8CXP - chains B and D of the 4 polymer chains in the assembly; structure by electron microscopy, 2.47 A resolution.

[Chain B]
Protein: Capsid protein VP3
Source organism: Senecavirus A
UniProt: A0A649YC94 (A0A649YC94_9PICO); residues 1-239 here correspond to UniProt positions 435-673 (UniProt number = residue number + 434)
Amino-acid sequence (239 residues; numbered 1 to 239; the number before each row is that of its first residue):
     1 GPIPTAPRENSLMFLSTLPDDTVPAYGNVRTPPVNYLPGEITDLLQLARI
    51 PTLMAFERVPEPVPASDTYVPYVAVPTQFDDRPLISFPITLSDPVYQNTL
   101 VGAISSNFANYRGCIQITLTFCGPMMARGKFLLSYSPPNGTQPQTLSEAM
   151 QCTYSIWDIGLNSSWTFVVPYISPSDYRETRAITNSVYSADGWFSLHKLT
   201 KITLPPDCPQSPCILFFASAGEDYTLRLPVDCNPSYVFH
Not modelled in the structure: 239

[Chain D]
Protein: VP4
Source organism: Senecavirus A
UniProt: A0A649YCC5 (A0A649YCC5_9PICO); the author numbering skips numbers that UniProt does not, so the offset changes along the chain: 1-38 = UniProt 80-117; 40-72 = UniProt 118-150
Amino-acid sequence (71 residues; each row starts with the number of its first residue; note: 1 number in that range is skipped by the numbering (no residue carries it; nothing is unmodelled there)):
     1 GNVQTTSKNDFDSRGNNGNMTFNYYANTYQNSVDFSTS
    40 SSASGAGPGNSRGGLAGLLTNFSGILNPLGYLK
Not modelled in the structure: 1-13, 40-62

[Interface between chain B and chain D]
Pairs across the interface - 29 pairs, chain B then chain D:
  Thr17(B) - Asn16(D)
  Pro19(B) - Asn16(D)
  Pro19(B) - Asn17(D)
  Pro19(B) - Gly18(D)  hydrogen bond (backbone-backbone)
  Pro19(B) - Asn19(D)
  Asp20(B) - Asn19(D)  hydrogen bond
  Thr22(B) - Gln30(D)  hydrogen bond (backbone-side chain)
  Val23(B) - Tyr25(D)
  Pro24(B) - Tyr25(D)
  Pro24(B) - Tyr29(D)
  Pro24(B) - Gln30(D)
  Gly27(B) - Tyr29(D)
  Asn28(B) - Thr28(D)  hydrogen bond (backbone-backbone)
  Asn28(B) - Tyr29(D)
  Val29(B) - Ser32(D)  hydrogen bond (backbone-side chain)
  Val29(B) - Val33(D)
  Arg30(B) - Val33(D)
  Thr31(B) - Ser32(D)
  Thr31(B) - Val33(D)  hydrogen bond (backbone-backbone)
  Thr31(B) - Asp34(D)  hydrogen bond
  Thr31(B) - Phe35(D)
  Pro32(B) - Asp34(D)
  Pro32(B) - Phe35(D)  hydrophobic
  Pro33(B) - Asp34(D)
  Pro33(B) - Phe35(D)
  Val34(B) - Asp34(D)
  Gln46(B) - Leu65(D)
  Gln46(B) - Asn66(D)
  Arg49(B) - Leu65(D)
Also at the interface, not in a pair above, chain B (20 interface residues in all): Leu18, Asp21, Asn35, Asp43
Also at the interface, not in a pair above, chain D (17 interface residues in all): Asn31, Thr37, Leu68

[Overview]
20 residues of chain B face 17 of chain D across their interface, with 7 hydrogen bonds. Polar pairs include
Asp20(B)-Asn19(D), Thr22(B)-Gln30(D) and Val29(B)-Ser32(D).
Here chain B is Capsid protein VP3 and chain D is VP4, both from Senecavirus A. Entry 8CXP (Characterisation
of a Seneca Valley Virus Thermostable Mutant) was determined by electron microscopy.
